8DK1 - chains C and H of the 8 polymer chains in the assembly; structure by electron microscopy, 2.95 A resolution.

[Chain C]
Molecule: JetC
Organism: Pseudomonas aeruginosa PA14
UniProt: A0A8G4Z850 (A0A8G4Z850_PSEAI); the construct has insertions or renumbered stretches relative to UniProt, so the offset changes along the chain: 2-274 = UniProt 2-274; 761-770 = UniProt 275-284; 781-1101 = UniProt 781-1101
Amino-acid sequence (633 residues; each row starts with the number of its first residue; note: 486 numbers in that range are skipped by the numbering (no residue carries them; nothing is unmodelled there); numbers below 1 keep their minus sign (Met-17 is residue -17)):
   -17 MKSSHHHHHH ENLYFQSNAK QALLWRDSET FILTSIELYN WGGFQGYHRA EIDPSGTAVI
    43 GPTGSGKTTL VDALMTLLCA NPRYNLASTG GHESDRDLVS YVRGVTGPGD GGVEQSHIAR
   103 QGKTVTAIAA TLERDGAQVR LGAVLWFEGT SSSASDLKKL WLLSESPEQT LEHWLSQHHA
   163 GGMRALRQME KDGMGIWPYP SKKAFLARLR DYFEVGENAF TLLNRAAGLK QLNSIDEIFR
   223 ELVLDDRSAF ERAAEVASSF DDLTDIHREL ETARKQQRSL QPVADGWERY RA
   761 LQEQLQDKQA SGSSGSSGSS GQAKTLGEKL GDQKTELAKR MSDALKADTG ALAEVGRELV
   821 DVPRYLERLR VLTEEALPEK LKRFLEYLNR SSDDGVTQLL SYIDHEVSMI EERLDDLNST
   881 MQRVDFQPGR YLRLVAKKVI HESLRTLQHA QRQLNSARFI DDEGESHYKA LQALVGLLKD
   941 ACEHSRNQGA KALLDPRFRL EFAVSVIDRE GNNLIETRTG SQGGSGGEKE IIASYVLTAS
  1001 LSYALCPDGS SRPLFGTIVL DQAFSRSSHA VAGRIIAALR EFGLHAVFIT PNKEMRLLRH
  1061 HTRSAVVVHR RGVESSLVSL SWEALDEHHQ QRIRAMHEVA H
Not modelled in the structure: -17 to 9, 67-77, 88-99, 761-791, 968-987, 1023-1026, 1083-1101
Construct notes: initiating methionine (-17); expression tag (-16 to 1); linker (771-780); engineered mutation Ala783 (Leu in A0A8G4Z850), Gln1022 (Glu in A0A8G4Z850)
What the authors report for this chain:
  - mutagenesis - E1022Q: abolished catalytic activity

[Chain H]
Molecule: JetB
Organism: Pseudomonas aeruginosa PA14
UniProt: A0A0H2ZL66 (A0A0H2ZL66_PSEAB); residue numbers follow UniProt; this construct covers 1-249
Amino-acid sequence (249 residues; numbered 1 to 249; the number before each row is that of its first residue):
     1 MAGIFDRIAG ASGADETELT AEPMALDDGM DGEQPAMSAN IQVDERRTPQ RVREAVQEML
    61 KYGLLEESHK PNLYRSALTN IEVVDRILEP LDLAMGVDEV RGLVFVTVRQ GEVAEQDDWS
   121 HPLVRRQRLN LEQSLLIAIL RQHFIAYEQE SGTGASQALV AVDELIPQLQ VYLGELGSEA
   181 KERNRIITLL DQLKGHGLVS ALDAHDRVII RPIITHLANP ENLQALVVWL REQVEGAVTP
   241 AAGGEEDEA
Not modelled in the structure: 1-47, 237-249

[Chain C / chain H interface]
Contacting residue pairs (13; chain C residue first):
  Glu172(C) with Lys194(H), hydrogen bond (backbone-side chain); Ala201(H)
  Gly175(C) with Lys194(H), hydrogen bond (backbone-side chain)
  Met176(C) with Asp191(H); Lys194(H); Gly195(H)
  Trp179(C) with Asp191(H)
  Arg190(C) with Asn184(H), hydrogen bond; Ile187(H)
  Asp193(C) with Ala180(H); Arg183(H); Asn184(H), hydrogen bond (backbone-side chain)
  Glu196(C) with Lys181(H)
Also at the interface, not in a pair above, chain C (9 interface residues in all): Gly177, Tyr194
Also at the interface, not in a pair above, chain H (10 interface residues in all): Gln192

[In short]
The interface between chain C and chain H involves 9 residues on one side and 10 on the other, with 4 hydrogen
bonds. Among the polar pairs are Glu172(C)-Lys194(H), Gly175(C)-Lys194(H) and Arg190(C)-Asn184(H). The paper
reports that E1022Q of chain C abolishes catalytic activity.
Here chain C is JetC and chain H is JetB, both from Pseudomonas aeruginosa PA14. Entry 8DK1 (CryoEM structure
of JetABC (head construct) from Pseudomonas aeruginosa PA14) was determined by electron microscopy (same
publication as 7TIL, 8DK2 and 8DK3).
